PDB entry 3TMY | X-ray diffraction, 2.20 A resolution | chain A

[Chain A]
Molecule: Chey protein
Source organism: Thermotoga maritima
UniProt: Q56312 (CHEY_THEMA); residues 1-120 here = UniProt positions 1-120
Sequence (120 residues; row label = number of the first residue in the row):
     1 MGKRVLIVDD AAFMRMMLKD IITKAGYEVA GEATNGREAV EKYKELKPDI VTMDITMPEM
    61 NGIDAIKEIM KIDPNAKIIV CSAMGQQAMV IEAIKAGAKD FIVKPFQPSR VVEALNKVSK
Disordered / not traced: 1, 120
Ion coordination: Mn2+: Asp10, Asp54, Thr56

[Overview]
Asp10, Asp54 and Thr56 coordinate Mn2+.
Chain A is Chey protein (Thermotoga maritima); the structure, Chey from thermotoga maritima (Mn-III), was
determined by X-ray diffraction together with 2TMY, 4TMY and 1TMY from the same study.
